5ECP - chains A and B of the 3 polymer chains in the assembly; structure by X-ray diffraction, 2.25 A resolution.

# Chain A
Name: Jasmonic acid-amido synthetase JAR1
From: Arabidopsis thaliana
Notes: EC 6.3.2.-
UniProtKB: Q9SKE2 (JAR1_ARATH); residue numbers follow UniProt; this construct covers 1-575
Chain sequence (575 residues; each row starts with the number of its first residue):
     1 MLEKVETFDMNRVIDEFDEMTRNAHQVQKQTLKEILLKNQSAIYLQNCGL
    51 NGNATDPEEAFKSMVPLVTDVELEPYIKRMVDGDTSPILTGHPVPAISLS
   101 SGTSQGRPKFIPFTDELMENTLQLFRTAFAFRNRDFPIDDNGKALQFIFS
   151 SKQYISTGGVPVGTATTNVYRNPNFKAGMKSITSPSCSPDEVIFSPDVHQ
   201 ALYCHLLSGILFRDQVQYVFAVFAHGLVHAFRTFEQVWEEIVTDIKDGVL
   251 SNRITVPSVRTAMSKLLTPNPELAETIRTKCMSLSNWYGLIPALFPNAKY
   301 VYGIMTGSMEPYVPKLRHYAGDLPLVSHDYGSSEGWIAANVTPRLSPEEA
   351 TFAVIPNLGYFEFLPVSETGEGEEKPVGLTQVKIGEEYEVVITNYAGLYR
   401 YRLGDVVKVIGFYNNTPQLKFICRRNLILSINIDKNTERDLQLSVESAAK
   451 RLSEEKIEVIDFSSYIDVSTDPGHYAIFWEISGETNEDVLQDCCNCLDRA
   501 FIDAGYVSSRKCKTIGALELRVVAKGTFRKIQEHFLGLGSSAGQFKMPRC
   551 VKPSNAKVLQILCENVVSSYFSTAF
Unresolved in the structure: 1-6
Ligand contacts:
  - ATP (adenosine-5'-triphosphate): Ala96, Ile97, Ser98, Leu99, Ile111, Pro112, Phe113, Leu117, Met118, Asn120, Thr121, Gly163, Thr164, Ala165, Asn168, Val169, Ser332, Ser333, Glu334, Gly335, Trp336, Leu358, Asn394, His534, Lys557
  - JAA ({(1R,2R)-3-oxo-2-[(2Z)-pent-2-en-1-yl]cyclopentyl}acetic acid): Thr121, Leu124, Phe125, Phe129, Phe220, Val222, Ile304, His328, Asp329, Tyr330, Gly331, Ser332, Trp336, Glu533, His534, Gly537
  - methionine (MET): Ile148, Ala165, Thr166, Val169, Tyr170, Phe220, Val222, Lys530, Glu533, His534
UniProt features mapped onto this chain:
  - binding site (ATP): Ser98, Met118, Thr121, Gly163, Asn168, Gly331 to Trp336, Lys557
  - binding site (jasmonate): Ser101, His328 to Gly331
  - binding site (an L-alpha-amino acid): Thr166 to Tyr170, Lys530 to His534
  - mutagenesis: Ser101 (S101F: In jar1-1; insensitivity to jasmonate, Strongly reduced adenylation activity), Gly303 (G303R: In jar1-5; insensitivity to jasmonate), Glu334 (E334K: In jar1-3; insensitivity to jasmonate)

# Chain B
Name: Glutathione S-transferase U20
From: Arabidopsis thaliana
Notes: EC 2.5.1.18
UniProtKB: Q8L7C9 (GSTUK_ARATH); residues 1-217 here = UniProt positions 1-217
Chain sequence (223 residues; each row starts with the number of its first residue; numbers below 1 keep their minus sign (His-5 is residue -5)):
    -5 HHHHHHMANLPILLDYWPSMFGMRARVALREKGVEFEYREEDFSNKSPLL
    45 LQSNPIHKKIPVLVHNGKPVCESLNVVQYVDEAWPEKNPFFPSDPYGRAQ
    95 ARFWADFVDKKFTDAQFKVWGKKGEEQEAGKKEFIEAVKILESELGDKPY
   145 FGGDSFGYVDISLITFSSWFQAYEKFGNFSIESESPKLIAWAKRCMEKES
   195 VSKSLPDSEKIVAYAAEYRKNNL
Unresolved in the structure: -5 to 3
Construct notes: expression tag (-5 to 0)
Ligand contacts: glutathione (GSH): Ser13, Phe15, Phe37, Lys52, Lys53, Ile54, Pro55, Ser67
UniProt features mapped onto this chain:
  - binding site (glutathione): Ser13, Ile54, Ser67

# How chain A and chain B interact
Residue-residue contacts (62):
  Lys38(A) with Ser137(B), hydrogen bond (side chain-backbone); Glu138(B); Leu139(B); Asp141(B); Lys142(B)
  Asn39(A) with Asp141(B), hydrogen bond (side chain-backbone); Lys142(B); Pro143(B)
  Gln40(A) with Gly146(B); Gly147(B); Asp148(B)
  Ser41(A) with Lys142(B); Pro143(B); Tyr144(B), hydrogen bond (side chain-backbone); Phe145(B); Gly147(B), hydrogen bond (side chain-backbone); Asp148(B)
  Ala42(A) with Pro143(B), hydrophobic; Asp148(B)
  Gln46(A) with Asp148(B); Ser149(B)
  Leu50(A) with Asp148(B)
  Asn51(A) with Pro86(B); Ser87(B), hydrogen bond; Asp88(B)
  Asn53(A) with Asp88(B); Tyr90(B); Gly91(B), hydrogen bond (side chain-backbone)
  Gly83(A) with Lys187(B)
  Asp84(A) with Glu191(B)
  Thr85(A) with Ala184(B); Lys187(B)
  Ser86(A) with Ala184(B); Arg188(B), hydrogen bond
  Pro87(A) with Pro143(B), hydrophobic; Ala184(B); Arg188(B), hydrogen bond (backbone-side chain)
  Ile88(A) with Pro143(B); Arg188(B)
  Thr90(A) with Asp141(B); Pro143(B)
  Gly91(A) with Asp141(B), hydrogen bond (backbone-backbone); Lys142(B); Pro143(B)
  His92(A) with Leu139(B); Gly140(B); Asp141(B); Lys142(B), hydrogen bond (side chain-backbone); Pro143(B); Phe145(B); Lys181(B)
  Pro93(A) with Pro180(B); Lys181(B); Ala184(B); Trp185(B)
  Pro95(A) with Lys181(B)
  Thr114(A) with Gly140(B); Asp141(B); Lys181(B)
  Glu116(A) with Gly140(B)
  Tyr395(A) with Asp141(B)
  Tyr399(A) with Asp141(B)
Also at the interface, not in a pair above, chain A (30 interface residues in all): Ile35, Leu37, Ile43, Gly52, Phe113, Gly159
Also at the interface, not in a pair above, chain B (27 interface residues in all): Tyr152, Glu176

# Summary
30 residues of chain A face 27 of chain B across their interface, with 10 hydrogen bonds. Among the polar
pairs are Lys38(A)-Ser137(B), Asn39(A)-Asp141(B) and Ser41(A)-Tyr144(B). Bound to chain A: compound JAA,
methionine and ATP. Bound to chain B: glutathione.
Chain A is Jasmonic acid-amido synthetase JAR1 and chain B is Glutathione S-transferase U20, both from
Arabidopsis thaliana; the structure, Crystal Structure of FIN219-FIP1 complex with JA, MET and ATP, was
determined by X-ray diffraction (same publication as 5ECH, 5ECI, 5ECK, 5ECL, 5ECM, 5ECN and 4 further
entries).
